Entry 8APG (electron microscopy, 3.50 A resolution); this record covers chains C1 and D1 of the 42 polymer chains in the assembly.

== Chain C1 ==
Protein: ATP synthase subunit alpha, mitochondrial
Organism: Trypanosoma brucei brucei
UniProt: Q9GS23 (ATPA_TRYBB); residue numbers follow UniProt; this construct covers 1-584
Sequence (584 residues; numbered 1 to 584; the number before each row is that of its first residue):
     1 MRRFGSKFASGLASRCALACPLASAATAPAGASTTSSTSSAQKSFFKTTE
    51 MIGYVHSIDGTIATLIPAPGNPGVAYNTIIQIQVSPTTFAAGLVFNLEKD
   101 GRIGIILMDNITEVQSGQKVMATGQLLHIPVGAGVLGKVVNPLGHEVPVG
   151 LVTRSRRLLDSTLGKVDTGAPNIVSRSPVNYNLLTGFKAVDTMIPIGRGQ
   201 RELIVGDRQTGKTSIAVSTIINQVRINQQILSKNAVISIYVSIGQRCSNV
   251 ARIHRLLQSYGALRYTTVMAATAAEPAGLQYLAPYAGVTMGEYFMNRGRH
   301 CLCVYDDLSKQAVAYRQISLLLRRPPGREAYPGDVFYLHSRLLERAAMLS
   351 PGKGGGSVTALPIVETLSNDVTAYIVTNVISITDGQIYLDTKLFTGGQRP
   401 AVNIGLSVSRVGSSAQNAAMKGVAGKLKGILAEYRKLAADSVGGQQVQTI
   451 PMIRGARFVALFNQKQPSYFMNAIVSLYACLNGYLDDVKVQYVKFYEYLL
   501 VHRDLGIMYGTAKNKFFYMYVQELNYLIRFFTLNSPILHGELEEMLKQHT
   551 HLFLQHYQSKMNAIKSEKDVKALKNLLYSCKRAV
Disordered / not traced: 1-44, 152-160, 439-445
Bound ions: Mg2+: Thr213 (together with ATP)
Ligand contacts:
  - ATP (adenosine-5'-triphosphate), molecule 1: Asp207, Arg208, Gln209, Thr210, Gly211, Lys212, Thr213, Ser214, Gln245, Phe394, Arg399, Pro400, Gln464, Lys465
  - ATP, molecule 2: Ile380, Ser381, Val408, Arg410
UniProt features mapped onto this chain:
  - binding site (ATP): Asp207 to Ser214, Gln464
  - site: Leu159, Asp160 (Cleavage), Ser407 (Required for activity)

== Chain D1 ==
Protein: ATP synthase subunit beta, mitochondrial
Organism: Trypanosoma brucei brucei
Notes: EC 7.1.2.2
UniProt: Q9GPE9 (ATPB_TRYBB); residue numbers follow UniProt; this construct covers 1-519
Sequence (519 residues; each row starts with the number of its first residue):
     1 MLTRFRSAVLRGAVSITGARAASTAPVADHKGRVGHVSQVIGAVVDVHFA
    51 DGVPPVLTALDVVDKLGRDEPLTLEIVQHLDAHTGRCIAMQTTDLLKLKA
   101 KVVSTGGNISVPVGRETLGRIFNVLGDAIDQRGPVGEKLRMPIHAVAPKL
   151 ADQAAEDAVLTTGIKVIDLILPYCKGGKIGLFGGAGVGKTVIIMELINNV
   201 AKGHGGFSVFAGVGERTREGTDLYLEMMQSKVIDLKGESKCVLVYGQMNE
   251 PPGARARVAQSALTMAEYFRDVEGQDVLLFIDNIFRFTQANSEVSALLGR
   301 IPAAVGYQPTLAEDLGQLQERITSTTKGSITSVQAVYVPADDITDPAPAT
   351 TFSHLDATTVLDRAVAESGIYPAVNPLECASRIMDPDVISVDHYNVAQDV
   401 VQMLTKYRELQDIIAVLGIDELSEEDKLIVDRARKLVKFLSQPFQVAEVF
   451 TGMTGHYVQLDDTIDSFSGLLMGTYDQVPEMAFYMVGGINSVLEKAKKMA
   501 EEAAELEKMRRARVAQASS
Disordered / not traced: 1-26, 515-519
Bound ions: Mg2+: Thr190, Glu215 (together with ATP)
Ligand contacts:
  - ATP (adenosine-5'-triphosphate), molecule 1: Gly184, Ala185, Gly186, Val187, Gly188, Lys189, Thr190, Val191, Glu215, Arg216, Tyr337, Tyr371, Phe444, Ala447, Phe450, Thr451
  - ATP, molecule 2: Ser381, Met384, Tyr394
UniProt features mapped onto this chain:
  - binding site (ATP): Gly184 to Val191, Arg216

== Interface between chain C1 and chain D1 ==
Residue-residue contacts (85):
  Val74(C1) - Lys97(D1)
  Ala75(C1) - Leu96(D1)
  Ala75(C1) - Lys97(D1)
  Tyr76(C1) - Val40(D1)  hydrophobic
  Tyr76(C1) - Gly42(D1)
  Tyr76(C1) - Thr93(D1)
  Tyr76(C1) - Asp94(D1)
  Tyr76(C1) - Leu95(D1)  hydrogen bond (backbone-backbone)
  Tyr76(C1) - Leu96(D1)  hydrogen bond (backbone-backbone)
  Asn77(C1) - Asp94(D1)
  Thr78(C1) - Leu95(D1)
  Phe95(C1) - Ile41(D1)
  Asn96(C1) - Val40(D1)
  Asn96(C1) - Ile41(D1)
  Leu97(C1) - Gln39(D1)
  Leu97(C1) - Val40(D1)  hydrogen bond (backbone-backbone)
  Leu97(C1) - Leu96(D1)
  Leu97(C1) - Leu98(D1)  hydrophobic
  Glu98(C1) - Ser38(D1)
  Glu98(C1) - Gln39(D1)
  Glu98(C1) - Leu98(D1)
  Lys99(C1) - Ser38(D1)
  Lys99(C1) - Gln39(D1)  hydrogen bond (backbone-side chain)
  Lys99(C1) - Asp46(D1)
  Leu126(C1) - Asp94(D1)
  Leu126(C1) - Leu95(D1)  hydrophobic
  Asp167(C1) - Asp94(D1)
  Ala170(C1) - Asn249(D1)
  Asn172(C1) - Gln131(D1)
  Ile173(C1) - Ile129(D1)  hydrophobic
  Ile173(C1) - Thr217(D1)
  Ile173(C1) - Gly220(D1)
  Ile173(C1) - Thr221(D1)  hydrogen bond (backbone-side chain)
  Val174(C1) - Ile129(D1)
  Val174(C1) - Gln131(D1)
  Ser175(C1) - Gln131(D1)
  Arg176(C1) - Thr217(D1)
  Arg176(C1) - Thr221(D1)
  Arg201(C1) - Arg216(D1)
  Pro325(C1) - Ala296(D1)  hydrophobic
  Pro325(C1) - Pro302(D1)  hydrophobic
  Pro326(C1) - Val305(D1)
  Pro326(C1) - Gly306(D1)
  Gly327(C1) - Val305(D1)
  Arg328(C1) - Val305(D1)
  Arg328(C1) - Pro339(D1)
  Arg328(C1) - Asp342(D1)  salt bridge
  Arg328(C1) - Asp345(D1)  salt bridge
  Gly333(C1) - Gln289(D1)
  Gly333(C1) - Glu293(D1)
  Asp334(C1) - Glu293(D1)
  Phe336(C1) - Arg286(D1)
  Phe336(C1) - Gln289(D1)
  Tyr337(C1) - Met248(D1)
  Tyr337(C1) - Asn249(D1)
  Tyr337(C1) - Glu250(D1)
  Tyr337(C1) - Pro251(D1)
  Tyr337(C1) - Arg255(D1)
  Tyr337(C1) - Glu293(D1)
  Ser340(C1) - Met248(D1)
  Glu344(C1) - Arg216(D1)
  Glu344(C1) - Thr217(D1)  hydrogen bond
  Glu344(C1) - Met248(D1)
  Glu344(C1) - Asn249(D1)
  Thr372(C1) - Ala340(D1)
  Thr372(C1) - Asp341(D1)
  Thr377(C1) - Ala185(D1)
  Thr377(C1) - Tyr337(D1)
  Asn378(C1) - Tyr337(D1)
  Ile380(C1) - Ala185(D1)  hydrophobic
  Ile380(C1) - Arg216(D1)  hydrogen bond (backbone-side chain)
  Ser381(C1) - Arg216(D1)  hydrogen bond (backbone-side chain)
  Ser381(C1) - Met248(D1)
  Ser381(C1) - Arg286(D1)  hydrogen bond
  Ile382(C1) - Arg216(D1)  hydrogen bond (backbone-side chain)
  Ile382(C1) - Met248(D1)  hydrophobic
  Thr383(C1) - Arg216(D1)  hydrogen bond (backbone-side chain)
  Asp384(C1) - Arg216(D1)  salt bridge
  Asp384(C1) - Arg218(D1)  salt bridge
  Ser409(C1) - Phe450(D1)
  Arg410(C1) - Gly186(D1)
  Arg410(C1) - Arg216(D1)
  Arg410(C1) - Arg218(D1)
  Arg410(C1) - Phe450(D1)
  Ser413(C1) - Val449(D1)
Also at the interface, not in a pair above, chain C1 (49 interface residues in all): Gly124, Lys165, Pro171, Pro178, Val371, Tyr374, Leu406, Val411, Lys436
Also at the interface, not in a pair above, chain D1 (54 interface residues in all): Asp69, Leu80, Thr84, Ile121, Asp130, Glu215, Tyr224, Leu225, Tyr245, Pro252, Arg363, Glu367, Met481

== Overview ==
49 residues of chain C1 face 54 of chain D1 across their interface, with 11 hydrogen bonds and 4 salt bridges.
Among the polar pairs are Arg328(C1)-Asp342(D1), Arg328(C1)-Asp345(D1) and Asp384(C1)-Arg216(D1). One ATP
molecule is bound between chain C1 and chain D1. Chain C1 binds ATP.
Chain C1 is ATP synthase subunit alpha, mitochondrial and chain D1 is ATP synthase subunit beta,
mitochondrial, both from Trypanosoma brucei brucei; the structure, rotational state 2b of the Trypanosoma
brucei mitochondrial ATP synthase dimer, was determined by electron microscopy, deposited together with 8AP6,
8AP7, 8AP8, 8AP9, 8APA, 8APB and 7 further entries.
